PDB entry 8TEQ | electron microscopy, 2.84 A resolution | chains A and F of the 30 polymer chains in the assembly

# Chain A (and F)
Molecule: TRK-fused gene protein Low Complexity Domain G269V mutant
Source organism: Purpureocillium lilacinum
Notes: chain F of this document is another copy of the same molecule, construct and numbering; everything in this record applies to it too
UniProtKB: chimeric construct of A0A2U3DNX3, Q92734: residues -5 to 230 from A0A2U3DNX3 (A0A2U3DNX3_PURLI) positions 1-236 (UniProt number = residue number + 6); residues 237-327 from Q92734 positions 237-327 (same numbers)
Chain sequence (358 residues; each row starts with the number of its first residue; numbers below 1 keep their minus sign (Met-30 is residue -30)):
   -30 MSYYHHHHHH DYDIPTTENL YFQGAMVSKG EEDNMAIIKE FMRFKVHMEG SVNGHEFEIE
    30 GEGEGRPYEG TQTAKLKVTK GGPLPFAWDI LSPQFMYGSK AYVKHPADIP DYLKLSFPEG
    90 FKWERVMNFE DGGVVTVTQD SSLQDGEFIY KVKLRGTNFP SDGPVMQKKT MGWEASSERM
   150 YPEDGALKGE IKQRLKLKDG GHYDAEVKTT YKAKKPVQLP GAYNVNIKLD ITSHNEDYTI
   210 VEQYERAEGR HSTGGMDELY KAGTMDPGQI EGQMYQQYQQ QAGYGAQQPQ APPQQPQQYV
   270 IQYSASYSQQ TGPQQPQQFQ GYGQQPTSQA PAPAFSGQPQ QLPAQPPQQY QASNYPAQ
Disordered / not traced: -30 to 261, 291-327 (chain F: -30 to 264, 291-327)
Construct notes: initiating methionine (-30); expression tag (-29 to -6); linker (231-236); engineered mutation Val269 (Gly in Q92734)
What the authors report for this chain:
  - contacts within the chain: Val269-Pro285 (hydrophobic contact)
  - disease-associated variants - G269V (citing earlier work)

# How chain A and chain F interact
Pairs across the interface - 5 pairs, chain A then chain F:
  Gln264(A) - Gln278(F)  hydrogen bond
  Gln266(A) - Thr280(F)
  Tyr268(A) - Thr280(F)  hydrogen bond (side chain-backbone)
  Tyr268(A) - Pro282(F)  hydrophobic
  Ile270(A) - Gln284(F)
The authors on this interface:
  - residue pairs: Gln264(A)-Gln278(F) (hydrogen bond)

# In short
Chain A and chain F each contribute 4 residues to their interface, with 2 hydrogen bonds. Among the polar
pairs are Gln264(A)-Gln278(F) and Tyr268(A)-Thr280(F). The paper describes a hydrogen bond between Gln264(A)
and Gln278(F). From the paper: contacts within the chain involving Val269(A) and Pro285(A).
Chain A and chain F are both TRK-fused gene protein Low Complexity Domain G269V mutant (Purpureocillium
lilacinum); the structure, Tropomyosin-receptor kinase fused gene protein (TRK-fused gene protein; TFG) Low
Complexity Domain (residues 237-327) G269V mutant ..., was determined by electron microscopy together with
8TER from the same study.
